Entry 6PMI (electron microscopy, 3.86 A resolution); this record covers chains C and 2 of the 9 polymer chains in the assembly.

# Chain C
Molecule: DNA-directed RNA polymerase subunit beta
Organism: Escherichia coli O45:K1 (strain S88 / ExPEC)
Notes: EC 2.7.7.6
UniProtKB: B7MIX3 (RPOB_ECO45); numbering as in UniProt (aligned over 1-1342)
Chain sequence (1342 residues; row label = number of the first residue in the row):
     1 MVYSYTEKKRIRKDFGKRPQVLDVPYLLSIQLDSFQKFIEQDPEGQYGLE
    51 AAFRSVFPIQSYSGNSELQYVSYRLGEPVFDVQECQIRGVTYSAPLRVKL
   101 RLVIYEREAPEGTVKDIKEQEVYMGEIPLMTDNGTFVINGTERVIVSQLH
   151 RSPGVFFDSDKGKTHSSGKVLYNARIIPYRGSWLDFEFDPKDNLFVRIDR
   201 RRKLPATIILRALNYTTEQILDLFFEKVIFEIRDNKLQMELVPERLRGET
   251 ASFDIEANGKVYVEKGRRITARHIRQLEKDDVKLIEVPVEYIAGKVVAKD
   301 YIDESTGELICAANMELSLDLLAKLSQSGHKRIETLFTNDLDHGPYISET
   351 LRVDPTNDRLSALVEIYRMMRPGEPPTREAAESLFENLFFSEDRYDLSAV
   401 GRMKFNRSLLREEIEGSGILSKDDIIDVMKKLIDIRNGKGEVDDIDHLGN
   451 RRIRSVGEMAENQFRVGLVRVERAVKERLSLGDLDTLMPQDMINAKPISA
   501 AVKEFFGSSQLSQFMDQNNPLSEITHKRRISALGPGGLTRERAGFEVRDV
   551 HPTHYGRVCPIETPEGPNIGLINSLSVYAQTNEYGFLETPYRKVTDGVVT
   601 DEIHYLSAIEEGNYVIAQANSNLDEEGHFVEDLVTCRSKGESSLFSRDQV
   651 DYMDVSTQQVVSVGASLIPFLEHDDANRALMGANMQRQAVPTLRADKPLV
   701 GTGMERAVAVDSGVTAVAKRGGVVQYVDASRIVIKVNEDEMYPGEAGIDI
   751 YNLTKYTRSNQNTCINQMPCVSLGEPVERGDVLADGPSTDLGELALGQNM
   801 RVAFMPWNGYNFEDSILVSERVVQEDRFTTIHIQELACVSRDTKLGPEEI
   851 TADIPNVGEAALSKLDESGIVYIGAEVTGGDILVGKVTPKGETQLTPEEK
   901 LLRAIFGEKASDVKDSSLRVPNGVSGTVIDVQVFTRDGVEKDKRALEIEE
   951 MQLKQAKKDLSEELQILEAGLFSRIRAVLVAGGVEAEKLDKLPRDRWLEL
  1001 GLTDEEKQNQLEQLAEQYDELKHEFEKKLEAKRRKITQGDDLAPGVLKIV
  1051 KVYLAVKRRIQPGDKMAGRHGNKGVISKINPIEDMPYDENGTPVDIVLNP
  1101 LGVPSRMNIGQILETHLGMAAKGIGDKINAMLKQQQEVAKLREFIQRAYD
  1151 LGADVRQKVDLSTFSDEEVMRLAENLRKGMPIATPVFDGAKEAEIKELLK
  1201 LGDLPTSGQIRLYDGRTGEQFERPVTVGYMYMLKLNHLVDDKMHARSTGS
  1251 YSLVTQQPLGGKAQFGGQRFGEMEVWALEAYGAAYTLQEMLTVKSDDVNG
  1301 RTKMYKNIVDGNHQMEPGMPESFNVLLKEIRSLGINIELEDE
Not modelled in the structure: 1-2
UniProt features mapped onto this chain:
  - modified residue (N6-acetyllysine): Lys-1022, Lys-1200
From the paper describing this entry:
  - binding site for Synthetic template strand DNA (chain 2): Arg-470, Asn-494, Lys-496

# Chain 2
Molecule: Synthetic template strand DNA
Sequence (54 nucleotides; numbered 1 to 54; the number before each row is that of its first residue):
     1 CGCCGCAAACAAGTTGTAGAGCTTATCGGCAAGGAGGAAGGAAACTTTAT
    51 TGCT

# Chain C / chain 2 interface
Contacting residue pairs (19; chain C residue first):
  Thr-164(C) / DG5(2)  hydrogen bond to the phosphate
  Arg-202(C) / DG5(2)  hydrogen bond to the phosphate
  Arg-202(C) / DC6(2)  salt bridge to the phosphate
  Lys-203(C) / DG5(2)  phosphate contact
  Lys-203(C) / DC6(2)  salt bridge to the phosphate
  Arg-470(C) / DT23(2)  hydrogen bond to the base
  Arg-473(C) / DT23(2)  base contact
  Lys-496(C) / DT24(2)  phosphate contact
  Ala-500(C) / DT23(2)  phosphate contact
  Lys-503(C) / DG21(2)  sugar contact
  Phe-514(C) / DG19(2)  base contact
  Glu-541(C) / DA11(2)  base contact
  Gly-1261(C) / DG16(2)  phosphate contact
  Lys-1262(C) / DG16(2)  phosphate contact
  Gln-1268(C) / DT15(2)  phosphate contact
  Arg-1269(C) / DT14(2)  salt bridge to the phosphate
  Arg-1269(C) / DT15(2)  hydrogen bond to the phosphate
  Gly-1271(C) / DT14(2)  phosphate contact
  Glu-1272(C) / DT14(2)  phosphate contact
Interface residues without a listed pair, chain C (22 interface residues in all): Arg-143, Ser-166, Pro-190, Asn-494, Pro-497, Gly-1267
Interface residues without a listed pair, chain 2 (14 interface residues in all): DC4, DG13, DC22, DA25

# Summary
Chain C and chain 2 form an interface of 22 and 14 residues respectively; the contacts include 4 hydrogen
bonds and 3 salt bridges. Polar pairs include Arg-470(C)/DT23(2), Thr-164(C)/DG5(2) and Arg-202(C)/DG5(2). The
paper reports a binding site for Synthetic template strand DNA (chain 2) at Arg-470(C), Asn-494(C) and
Lys-496(C).
Chain C is DNA-directed RNA polymerase subunit beta (Escherichia coli O45:K1 (strain S88 / ExPEC)) and chain 2
is Synthetic template strand DNA; the structure, Sigm28-transcription initiation complex with specific
promoter at the state 1, was determined by electron microscopy (same publication as 6PMJ).
